4J3N - chains B and D of the 6 polymer chains in the assembly; structure by X-ray diffraction, 2.30 A resolution.

== Chain B ==
Molecule: DNA topoisomerase 2-beta
From: Homo sapiens
Notes: EC 5.99.1.3; fragment: htop2beta cleavage core
Reference sequence: Q02880 (TOP2B_HUMAN); residues 445-1201 here correspond to UniProt positions 450-1206 (UniProt number = residue number + 5)
Amino-acid sequence (803 residues; each row starts with the number of its first residue):
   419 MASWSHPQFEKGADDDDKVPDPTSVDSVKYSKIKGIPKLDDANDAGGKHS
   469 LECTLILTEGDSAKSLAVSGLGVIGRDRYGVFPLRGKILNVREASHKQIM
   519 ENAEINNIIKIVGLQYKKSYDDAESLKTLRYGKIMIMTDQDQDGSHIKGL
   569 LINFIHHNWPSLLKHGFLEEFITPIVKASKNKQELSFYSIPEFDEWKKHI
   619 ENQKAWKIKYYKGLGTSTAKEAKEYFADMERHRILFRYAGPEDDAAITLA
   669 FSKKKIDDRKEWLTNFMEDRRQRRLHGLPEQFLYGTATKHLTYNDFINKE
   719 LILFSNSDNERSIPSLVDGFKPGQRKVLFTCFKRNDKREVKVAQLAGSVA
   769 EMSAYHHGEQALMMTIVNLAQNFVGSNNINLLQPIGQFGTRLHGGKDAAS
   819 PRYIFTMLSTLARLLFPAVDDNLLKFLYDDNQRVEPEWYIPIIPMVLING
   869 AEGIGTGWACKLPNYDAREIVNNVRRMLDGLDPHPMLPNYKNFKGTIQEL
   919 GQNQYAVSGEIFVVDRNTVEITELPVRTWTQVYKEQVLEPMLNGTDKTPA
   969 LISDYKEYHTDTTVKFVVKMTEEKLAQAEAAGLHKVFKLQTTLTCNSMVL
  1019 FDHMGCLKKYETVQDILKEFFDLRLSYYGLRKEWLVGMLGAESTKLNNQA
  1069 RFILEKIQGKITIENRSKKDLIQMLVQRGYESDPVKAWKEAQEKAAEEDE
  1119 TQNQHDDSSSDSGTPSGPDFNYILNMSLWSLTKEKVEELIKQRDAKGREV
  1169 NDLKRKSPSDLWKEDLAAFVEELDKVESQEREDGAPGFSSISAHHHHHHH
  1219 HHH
Unresolved in the structure: 419-448, 593-636, 696-705, 962-966, 1111-1134, 1202-1221
Construct notes: expression tag (419-444, 1202-1221)
Swiss-Prot annotation at these positions:
  - region: Lys1006 to Ser1015 (Interaction with DNA)
  - motif: Glu1029 to Phe1039 (Nuclear export signal)
  - active site: Tyr821 (O-(5'-phospho-DNA)-tyrosine intermediate)
  - binding site (Mg(2+)): Glu477, Asp557, Asp559
  - site: Lys505 (Interaction with DNA), Asn508 (Interaction with DNA), Arg677 (Interaction with DNA), Lys678 (Interaction with DNA), Lys739 (Interaction with DNA), Tyr773 (Interaction with DNA), Arg820 (Transition state stabilizer), Ile872 (Important for DNA bending), Trp947 (Interaction with DNA)
  - cross-link (Glycyl lysine isopeptide (Lys-Gly)): Lys595 (interchain with G-Cter in SUMO2), Lys600 (interchain with G-Cter in SUMO2), Lys630 (interchain with G-Cter in SUMO2), Lys638 (interchain with G-Cter in SUMO2), Lys641 (interchain with G-Cter in SUMO2), Lys671 (interchain with G-Cter in SUMO2), Lys707 (interchain with G-Cter in SUMO2), Lys1087 (interchain with G-Cter in SUMO2)
Bound ions: Mg2+: Asp557, Asp559
From the paper describing this entry:
  - specificity-determining residues: Gln778, Ala816 (by similarity / conservation)

== Chain D ==
Molecule: 12-nt DNA strand
Sequence (12 nucleotides; each row starts with the number of its first residue):
     9 TGCAGCTCGGCT

== Chain B / chain D interface ==
Pairs across the interface (47; chain B residue first):
  Arg503(B) with DA12(D), hydrogen bond to the base; DG13(D), base contact
  Gly504(B) with DG13(D), base contact
  Lys505(B) with DG13(D), hydrogen bond to the base; DC14(D), base contact; DT15(D), sugar contact
  Ile506(B) with DC14(D), phosphate contact; DT15(D), sugar contact
  Leu507(B) with DC14(D), phosphate contact; DT15(D), phosphate contact
  Asn508(B) with DC14(D), phosphate contact; DT15(D), hydrogen bond to the phosphate; DC16(D), hydrogen bond to the phosphate
  Gln516(B) with DC14(D), hydrogen bond to the phosphate
  Asn520(B) with DC14(D), sugar contact
  His564(B) with DT15(D), hydrogen bond to the phosphate; DC16(D), salt bridge to the phosphate
  Phe669(B) with DC16(D), phosphate contact
  Ile674(B) with DG17(D), sugar contact; DG18(D), phosphate contact
  Arg677(B) with DG17(D), salt bridge to the phosphate
  Lys678(B) with DG18(D), salt bridge to the phosphate
  Gln778(B) with DA12(D), base contact
  Ser818(B) with DG10(D), hydrogen bond to the phosphate
  Arg820(B) with DT9(D), salt bridge to the phosphate; DG10(D), hydrogen bond to the base
  Tyr821(B) with DT9(D), covalent bond; DG10(D), phosphate contact
  Ile872(B) with DC16(D), base contact; DG17(D), base contact
  Gly873(B) with DC16(D), sugar contact; DG17(D), sugar contact
  Thr874(B) with DC16(D), phosphate contact; DG17(D), phosphate contact
  Gly875(B) with DC16(D), phosphate contact; DG17(D), hydrogen bond to the phosphate
  Trp876(B) with DG17(D), sugar contact
  Ala877(B) with DG17(D), sugar contact
  Lys879(B) with DC19(D), sugar contact
  Thr1010(B) with DT20(D), hydrogen bond to the phosphate
  Leu1011(B) with DT20(D), phosphate contact
  Thr1012(B) with DC19(D), phosphate contact; DT20(D), hydrogen bond to the phosphate
  Cys1013(B) with DC19(D), phosphate contact
  Asn1014(B) with DC19(D), hydrogen bond to the phosphate
  Ser1015(B) with DG18(D), sugar contact; DC19(D), phosphate contact
Other interface residues (no listed pair), chain B (32 interface residues in all): Leu568, Asp726

== Summary ==
32 residues of chain B and 11 residues of chain D are in contact; the contacts include 1 covalent bond, 12
hydrogen bonds and 4 salt bridges. Among the polar pairs are Arg503(B)-DA12(D), Lys505(B)-DG13(D) and
Arg820(B)-DG10(D). The paper reports specificity determinants Gln778(B) and Ala816(B).
Chain B is DNA topoisomerase 2-beta (Homo sapiens) and chain D is a 12-nt DNA strand; the structure, Human
Topoisomerase Iibeta in complex with DNA, was determined by X-ray diffraction (same publication as 4G0U, 4G0V
and 4G0W).
